Entry 3A5D (X-ray diffraction, 4.80 A resolution (low resolution: residue-level contacts below are approximate; hydrogen-bond / salt-bridge calls are withheld)); this record covers chains B and H of the 8 polymer chains in the assembly.

== Chain B ==
Molecule: V-type ATP synthase alpha chain
From: Thermus thermophilus
Notes: EC 3.6.3.14
Reference sequence: Q56403 (VATA_THET8); numbering as in UniProt (aligned over 1-578)
Amino-acid sequence (578 residues; row label = number of the first residue in the row):
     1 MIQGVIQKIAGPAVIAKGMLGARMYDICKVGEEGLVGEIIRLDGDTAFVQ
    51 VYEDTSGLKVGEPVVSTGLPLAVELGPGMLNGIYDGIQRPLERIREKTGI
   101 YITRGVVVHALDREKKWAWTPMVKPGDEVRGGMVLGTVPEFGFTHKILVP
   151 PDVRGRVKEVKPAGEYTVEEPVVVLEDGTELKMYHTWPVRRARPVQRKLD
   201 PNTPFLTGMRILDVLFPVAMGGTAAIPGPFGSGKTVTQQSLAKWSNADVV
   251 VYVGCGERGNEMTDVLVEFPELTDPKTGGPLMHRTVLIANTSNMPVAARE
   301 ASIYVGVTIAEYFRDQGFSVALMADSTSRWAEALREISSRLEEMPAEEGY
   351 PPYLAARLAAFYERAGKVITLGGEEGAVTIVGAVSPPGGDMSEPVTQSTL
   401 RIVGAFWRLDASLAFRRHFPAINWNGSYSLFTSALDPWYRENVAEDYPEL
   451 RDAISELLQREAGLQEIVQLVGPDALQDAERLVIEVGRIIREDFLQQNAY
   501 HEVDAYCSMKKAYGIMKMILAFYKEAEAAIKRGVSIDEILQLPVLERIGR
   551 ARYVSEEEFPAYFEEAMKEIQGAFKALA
Not modelled in the structure: 92-107, 578

== Chain H ==
Molecule: V-type ATP synthase subunit F
From: Thermus thermophilus
Notes: EC 3.6.3.14
Reference sequence: P74903 (VATF_THET8); numbering as in UniProt (aligned over 1-104)
Amino-acid sequence (104 residues; each row starts with the number of its first residue):
     1 MAVIADPETAQGFRLAGLEGYGASSAEEAQSLLETLVERGGYALVAVDEA
    51 LLPDPERAVERLMRGRDLPVLLPIAGLKEAFQGHDVEGYMRELVRKTIGF
   101 DIKL

== Interface between chain B and chain H ==
Contacting residue pairs (4; chain B residue first):
  Val471(B) - Ile98(H)
  Ala475(B) - Val94(H)
  Ala475(B) - Ile102(H)
  Gln477(B) - Lys103(H)
Also at the interface, not in a pair above, chain B (4 interface residues in all): Asp478

== Overview ==
The chain B/chain H interface involves 4 residues from each chain.
Chain B is V-type ATP synthase alpha chain and chain H is V-type ATP synthase subunit F, both from Thermus
thermophilus; the structure, Inter-subunit interaction and quaternary rearrangement defined by the central
stalk of prokaryotic V1-ATPase, was determined by X-ray diffraction, deposited together with 3A5C.
